Entry 7MFM (electron microscopy, 2.42 A resolution); this record covers chains A and G of the 10 polymer chains in the assembly.

# Chain A
Protein: Glutamate dehydrogenase
Organism: Bacillus subtilis
Reference sequence: A0A0C3GZC9 (A0A0C3GZC9_BACIU); residues 1-424 here = UniProt positions 1-424
Sequence (424 residues; each row starts with the number of its first residue):
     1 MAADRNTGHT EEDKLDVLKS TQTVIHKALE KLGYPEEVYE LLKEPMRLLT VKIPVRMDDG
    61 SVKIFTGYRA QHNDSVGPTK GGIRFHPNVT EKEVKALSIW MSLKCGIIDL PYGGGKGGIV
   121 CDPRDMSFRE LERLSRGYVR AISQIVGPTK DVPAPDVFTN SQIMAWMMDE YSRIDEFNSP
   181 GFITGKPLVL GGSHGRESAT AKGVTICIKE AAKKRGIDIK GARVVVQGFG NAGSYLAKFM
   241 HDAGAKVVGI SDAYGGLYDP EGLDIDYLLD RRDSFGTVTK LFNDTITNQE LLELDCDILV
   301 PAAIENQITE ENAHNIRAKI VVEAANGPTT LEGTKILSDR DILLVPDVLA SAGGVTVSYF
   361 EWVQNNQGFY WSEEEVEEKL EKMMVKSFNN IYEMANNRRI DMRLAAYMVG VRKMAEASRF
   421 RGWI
Disordered / not traced: 1-14
Reported in the primary citation:
  - specificity-determining residues: Thr-277 (proposed by the authors, not directly observed)

# Chain G
Protein: Glutamate synthase (NADPH) large chain
Organism: Bacillus subtilis
Reference sequence: A0A164XVV7 (A0A164XVV7_BACIU); numbering as in UniProt (aligned over 1-1520)
Sequence (1520 residues; numbered 1 to 1520; the number before each row is that of its first residue):
     1 MTYNQMPKAQ GLYRPEFEHD ACGIGLYAHL KGKQTHDIVK QGLKMLCQLD HRGGQGSDPD
    61 TGDGAGLLVQ IPDAFFRKEC KNINLPEKER YGVGMVFFSQ KEDERKKIEK QINALIEQEG
   121 QVVLGWRTVP VNVGKIGTVA QKSCPFVRQV FIGASSDLKD NLSFERKLYV IRKQAENWGV
   181 TEGLDFYFAS LSSQTIVYKG LLTPEQVDAF YSDLQDEAFV SAFALVHSRF STNTFPTWER
   241 AHPNRYLVHN GEINTLRGNI NWMRAREQQF VSESFGEDLN KILPILNADG SDSSILDNAF
   301 EFFVMAGRKP AHTAMMLIPE PWTENTHMSK EKRAFYEYHS SLMEPWDGPT AISFTDGKQI
   361 GAILDRNGLR PARYYVTKDD YIIFSSEVGV IEVEQENVLY KNRLEPGKML LIDLEEGRII
   421 SDEEVKTQIA TEYPYQKWLE EELVQVNPDP ESREEEQFSD LLTRQKAFGY TYEDIQKYLI
   481 PVIKEGKDPL GSMGNDAPLA VLSDRAQSLF NYFKQLFAQV TNPPIDAIRE QLVTSTMTWL
   541 GAEGDLLHPS ERNVRRIKLY TPVLSNEQFY ALKTIVHPDL KSQKIDVLFS EDLERGLKDM
   601 FTQAEKAISQ GVSLLILSDK KMNERLTPIP PLLAVSALHQ HLIRKGLRTK VSIIVESGEA
   661 REVHHFAALI GYGADAINPY LAYATYKQEI DEGRLDISYE EAVSKYGKSI TEGVVKVMSK
   721 MGISTVQSYR GAQIFEAVGI SRDVIDRYFS GTASQLGGID LQTIAEEAQR RHREAYQDDY
   781 SKTLEPGSDF QWRNGGEHHA FNPKTIHTLQ WACRRNDYNL FKQYTKAADE ERIGFLRNLF
   841 AFDGNRKPLK LEEVESAESI VKRFKTGAMS FGSLSKEAHE ALAIAMNRLG GKSNSGEGGE
   901 DPKRFVPDEN GDDRRSAIKQ IASGRFGVKS HYLVNADELQ IKMAQGAKPG EGGQLPGNKV
   961 YPWVADVRGS TPGVGLISPP PHHDIYSIED LAQLIHDLKN ANRDARISVK LVSKAGVGTI
  1021 AAGVAKATAD VIVISGYDGG TGASPKTSIK HTGLPWELGL AEAHQTLMLN GLRDRVVLET
  1081 DGKLMTGRDV VMAALLGAEE FGFATAPLVV LGCVMMRACH LDTCPVGVAT QNPELRKKFM
  1141 GDPDHIVNYM LFIAEEVREY MAALGFKTFD EMIGRTDVLH VSERAKEHWK ASQLDLSTLL
  1201 YQPEGVRTFQ SPQNHKIDQS LDITTILPAV QEAIESGKEA DISIEINNTN RVAGTITGSE
  1261 ISKRYGEEGL PEDTIKLHFT GSAGQSFGAF VPKGMTLYLD GDSNDYVGKG LSGGKIIVKS
  1321 SEGFNSASDD NVIIGNVAFY GATSGEAYIN GRAGERFAVR NSGVNVVVEG IGDHGCEYMT
  1381 GGSVVVLGDV GKNFAAGMSG GIAYVLTEDV KAFKRKCNLE MILFESLEDE KEIQQIKAML
  1441 ERHTAYTNSQ KAEDLLDQWE DSVKKFVKVI PKNYKQMLAS IEEQKAAGLS DEEAIMFAFE
  1501 ANTKPKQNTA ASGQKQAVVQ
Disordered / not traced: 1-21, 1505-1520
Sequence notes: conflict Val-1181 (Ala in A0A164XVV7)
Metal / ion sites: 3Fe-4S cluster Fe: Cys-1113, Cys-1119, Cys-1124
Residues lining bound ligands:
  - 3Fe-4S cluster (F3S): Met-493, Cys-1113, Val-1114, Met-1115, Met-1116, Arg-1117, Ala-1118, Cys-1119, Cys-1124, Val-1126, Val-1128, Ala-1129
  - FMN (flavin mononucleotide): Met-493, Gly-867, Ala-868, Met-869, Ser-870, Leu-874, Glu-897, Gln-920, Lys-942, Gln-945, Lys-1010, Ser-1035, Asp-1038, Gly-1039, Gly-1040, Thr-1041, Gly-1042, Asp-1081, Gly-1082, Lys-1083, Phe-1103, Ala-1104, Thr-1105, Leu-1108
Reported in the primary citation:
  - binding site for flavin mononucleotide: Ser-870, Thr-1041 (proposed by the authors, not directly observed)

# Interface between chain A and chain G
Pairs across the interface (61; chain A residue first):
  Arg-84(A) / Glu-451(G)  salt bridge
  His-86(A) / Glu-454(G)  salt bridge
  Asn-88(A) / Glu-454(G)
  Arg-124(A) / Tyr-570(G)
  Arg-124(A) / Lys-573(G)
  Phe-128(A) / Val-576(G)
  Phe-128(A) / Lys-581(G)
  Val-157(A) / Asp-449(G)
  Val-157(A) / Glu-451(G)
  Val-157(A) / Ser-452(G)
  Phe-158(A) / Thr-574(G)
  Asn-160(A) / Ile-575(G)
  Asn-160(A) / Val-576(G)
  Gln-162(A) / Val-576(G)
  Gln-162(A) / Pro-578(G)
  Trp-166(A) / Val-576(G)  hydrophobic
  Asn-231(A) / Asn-447(G)
  Ala-253(A) / Ser-704(G)
  Tyr-254(A) / Gln-568(G)
  Tyr-254(A) / Ser-704(G)
  Tyr-254(A) / Lys-708(G)
  Asp-270(A) / Lys-330(G)  salt bridge
  Asp-270(A) / Arg-333(G)
  Asp-270(A) / Gln-436(G)
  Asp-270(A) / Lys-558(G)
  Arg-271(A) / Glu-324(G)  salt bridge
  Arg-271(A) / Arg-333(G)
  Arg-271(A) / Tyr-560(G)
  Arg-272(A) / Gln-445(G)  hydrogen bond
  Arg-272(A) / Lys-558(G)  hydrogen bond (backbone-side chain)
  Asp-273(A) / Gln-445(G)
  Asp-273(A) / Lys-558(G)
  Asp-273(A) / Tyr-560(G)
  Ser-274(A) / Leu-443(G)
  Ser-274(A) / Val-444(G)  hydrogen bond (side chain-backbone)
  Ser-274(A) / Gln-445(G)
  Ser-274(A) / Val-446(G)  hydrogen bond (backbone-backbone)
  Ser-274(A) / Ile-557(G)
  Ser-274(A) / Lys-558(G)  hydrogen bond (side chain-backbone)
  Phe-275(A) / Val-446(G)  hydrophobic
  Phe-275(A) / Leu-559(G)  hydrophobic
  Phe-275(A) / Gln-568(G)
  Phe-275(A) / Leu-572(G)  hydrophobic
  Thr-279(A) / Tyr-560(G)
  Lys-280(A) / Glu-324(G)  salt bridge
  Lys-280(A) / Tyr-560(G)
  Lys-280(A) / Lys-708(G)  hydrogen bond (backbone-side chain)
  Leu-281(A) / Gln-531(G)
  Leu-281(A) / Thr-536(G)
  Leu-281(A) / Tyr-560(G)  hydrogen bond (backbone-side chain)
  Leu-281(A) / Lys-708(G)  hydrogen bond (backbone-side chain)
  Leu-281(A) / Thr-711(G)
  Leu-281(A) / Glu-712(G)
  Phe-282(A) / Ile-528(G)  hydrophobic
  Phe-282(A) / Gln-531(G)
  Phe-282(A) / Glu-712(G)
  Asn-283(A) / Gln-531(G)
  Asn-283(A) / Lys-708(G)
  Thr-287(A) / Glu-701(G)
  Gln-289(A) / Glu-701(G)
  Ile-304(A) / Arg-453(G)
Other interface residues (no listed pair), chain A (31 interface residues in all): Pro-123, Leu-131, Tyr-267, Thr-285
Other interface residues (no listed pair), chain G (45 interface residues in all): Thr-326, Glu-337, Glu-440, Pro-448, Met-537, Thr-561, Val-563, Ala-571, Val-715, Lys-716
The authors on this interface:
  - specific contacts: Asn-231(A)/Asn-447(G)
  - interface residues, chain A: Arg-84(A), His-86(A)
  - interface residues, chain G: Gln-445(G), Glu-451(G), Glu-454(G)

# Summary
The interface between chain A and chain G involves 31 residues on one side and 45 on the other, with 8
hydrogen bonds and 5 salt bridges. Polar contacts include Arg-84(A)/Glu-451(G), His-86(A)/Glu-454(G) and
Asp-270(A)/Lys-330(G). The paper describes a contact between Asn-231(A) and Asn-447(G). From the paper: a
binding site for flavin mononucleotide at Ser-870(G) and Thr-1041(G); interface residues Arg-84(A), His-86(A)
and Gln-445(G) among others.
Chain A is Glutamate dehydrogenase and chain G is Glutamate synthase (NADPH) large chain, both from Bacillus
subtilis; the structure, Glutamate synthase, glutamate dehydrogenase counter-enzyme complex, was determined by
electron microscopy (same publication as 7MFT).
